8ZIQ - chains K and R of the 18 polymer chains in the assembly; structure by electron microscopy, 2.84 A resolution.

[Chain K]
Name: DUF4297
From: Agrobacterium tumefaciens
Amino-acid sequence (397 residues; row label = number of the first residue in the row):
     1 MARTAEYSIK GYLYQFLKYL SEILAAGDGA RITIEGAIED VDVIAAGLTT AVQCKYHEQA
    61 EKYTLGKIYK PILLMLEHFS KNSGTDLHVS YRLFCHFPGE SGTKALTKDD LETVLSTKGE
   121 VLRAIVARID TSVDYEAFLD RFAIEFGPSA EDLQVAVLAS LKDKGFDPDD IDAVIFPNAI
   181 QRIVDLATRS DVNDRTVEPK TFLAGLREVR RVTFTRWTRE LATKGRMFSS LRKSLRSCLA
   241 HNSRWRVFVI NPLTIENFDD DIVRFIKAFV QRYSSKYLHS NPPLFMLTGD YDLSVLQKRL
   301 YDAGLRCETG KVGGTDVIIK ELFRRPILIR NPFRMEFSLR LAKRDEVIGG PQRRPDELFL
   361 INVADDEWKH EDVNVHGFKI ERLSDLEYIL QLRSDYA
Unresolved in the structure: 1-4, 41-43, 85-88

[Chain R]
Name: HerA
From: Agrobacterium tumefaciens
Amino-acid sequence (617 residues; row label = number of the first residue in the row):
     1 MPDLGTPIGS VTDSSPSLIR IEISSAEDFE KYKSMLGVGQ YLLVASGNNL YLLASITGVR
    61 ATHVERRSLG PSSEVHSEEG SDGISGNFRF QIDTQPIGTL SEDGEFSRGS HSLPVPTEYA
   121 YVTPPAVLEG IFSHQIKSPF ALGTLGISPD IKLKIDGDRF FSKHVAVVGS TGSGKSCAVA
   181 KILQTAVGIE SKANAHKAAQ KNSHIVIFDI HAEYAAAFNL EAGEAFTLNL LGVDNLRLPY
   241 WLMNAQELEQ IFIESNEHNS HNQISQFRHA VVRNKCKHNP TLTNLSFDTP VYFSIDEVVT
   301 YLENMNNEVI GKLAGEGKPK LANETLVSDR DELYFDAVQS FIVASQAAAT KASNGPFNGE
   361 FDRMILRLHT RLADPRLQFL FYPKKEDGED LATGDFADVV RQFVGYMTKS NVSIIDLSGI
   421 PFEVLSIVVS LISRMIFDFG FHYSKNRHVG GAVSDVPILV VCEEAHNYLP RSGGAAYDAS
   481 RKSIERIAKE GRKYGVTLMV VSQRPSEVSE TIFSQCSNFI SLRLTNAVDQ TYVKSLLPDL
   541 SAGLGDLLPN LAQGEFLIVG DAPLMPTVGH FALPVPEPHS RSVNYLQEWN SGWRHVDFDS
   601 VIDRWRGKVL TKSEKGV
Unresolved in the structure: 67-86, 580-596, 606-617

[How chain K and chain R interact]
Pairs across the interface (19; chain K residue first):
  Arg232(K) - Glu102(R)  salt bridge
  Arg232(K) - Asp103(R)  salt bridge
  Arg236(K) - Asp103(R)  salt bridge
  Leu239(K) - Asn48(R)
  Ala240(K) - Gly47(R)
  Ala240(K) - Asn48(R)  hydrogen bond (backbone-backbone)
  His241(K) - Asn48(R)
  Asn242(K) - Gly47(R)
  Asn242(K) - Asn48(R)
  Arg272(K) - Asn49(R)  hydrogen bond
  Tyr273(K) - Asn48(R)
  Tyr273(K) - Asn49(R)
  Lys276(K) - Glu118(R)  salt bridge
  Leu278(K) - Val115(R)  hydrophobic
  Leu278(K) - Pro116(R)
  Leu278(K) - Thr117(R)
  His279(K) - Asn48(R)  hydrogen bond
  Arg330(K) - Thr117(R)
  Gln391(K) - Glu102(R)
Other interface residues (no listed pair), chain K (15 interface residues in all): Tyr277, Ser394
Other interface residues (no listed pair), chain R (10 interface residues in all): Met1

[Overview]
The interface between chain K and chain R involves 15 residues on one side and 10 on the other; the contacts
include 3 hydrogen bonds and 4 salt bridges. Among the polar pairs are Arg232(K)-Glu102(R),
Arg232(K)-Asp103(R) and Arg236(K)-Asp103(R).
Here chain K is DUF4297 and chain R is HerA, both from Agrobacterium tumefaciens. Entry 8ZIQ (HerA-DUF4297
complex with DNA) was determined by electron microscopy together with 8ZGI, 8ZIR, 8ZIS and 8ZIT from the same
study.
